Entry 1X7Q (X-ray diffraction, 1.45 A resolution); this record covers chains A and C of the 3 polymer chains in the assembly.

[Chain A]
Name: HLA class I histocompatibility antigen, A-11 alpha chain
Organism: Homo sapiens
Notes: fragment: extracellular fragment
UniProtKB: P13746 (1A11_HUMAN); residues 1-275 here correspond to UniProt positions 25-299 (UniProt number = residue number + 24)
Chain sequence (275 residues; each row starts with the number of its first residue):
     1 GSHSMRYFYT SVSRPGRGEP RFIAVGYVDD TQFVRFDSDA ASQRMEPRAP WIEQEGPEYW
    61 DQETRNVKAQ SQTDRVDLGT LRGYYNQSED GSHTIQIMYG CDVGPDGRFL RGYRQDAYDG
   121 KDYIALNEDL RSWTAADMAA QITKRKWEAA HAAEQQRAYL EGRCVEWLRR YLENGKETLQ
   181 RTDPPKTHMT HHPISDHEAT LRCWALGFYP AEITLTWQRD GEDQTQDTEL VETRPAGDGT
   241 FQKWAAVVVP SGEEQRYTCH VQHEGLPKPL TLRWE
Cystine bridges: Cys101-Cys164, Cys203-Cys259
What the authors report for this chain:
  - contacts within the chain: Tyr59-Tyr171 (hydrogen bond), Tyr7-Glu63 (water-mediated contact)
  - conformationally variable residues (side-chain flip): Arg114, Asp116
  - specificity-determining residues: Ile97, Arg114, Gln156 (proposed by the authors, not directly observed)

[Chain C]
Name: Sars nucleocapsid peptide
UniProtKB: P59595 (NCAP_CVHSA); residues 1-9 here correspond to UniProt positions 362-370 (UniProt number = residue number + 361)
Chain sequence (9 residues; numbered 1 to 9; the number before each row is that of its first residue):
     1 KTFPPTEPK
What the authors report for this chain:
  - contacts within the chain: Thr6-Glu7 (hydrogen bond), Glu7-Pro8 (water-mediated contact)
  - binding site for sulfate ion: Lys1

[Chain A / chain C interface]
Pairs across the interface - 42 pairs, chain A then chain C:
  Met5(A) with Lys1(C)
  Tyr7(A) with Lys1(C), hydrogen bond (side chain-backbone); Thr2(C)
  Tyr9(A) with Thr2(C)
  Met45(A) with Thr2(C)
  Glu58(A) with Lys1(C), salt bridge
  Tyr59(A) with Lys1(C)
  Gln62(A) with Lys1(C), hydrogen bond
  Glu63(A) with Lys1(C); Thr2(C), hydrogen bond
  Asn66(A) with Thr2(C), hydrogen bond; Pro4(C); Pro5(C)
  Ala69(A) with Pro5(C), hydrophobic
  Gln70(A) with Pro5(C)
  Thr73(A) with Pro5(C); Thr6(C)
  Asp77(A) with Pro8(C); Lys9(C), hydrogen bond (side chain-backbone)
  Thr80(A) with Lys9(C)
  Leu81(A) with Lys9(C)
  Tyr84(A) with Lys9(C), hydrogen bond (side chain-backbone)
  Tyr99(A) with Thr2(C); Phe3(C), hydrogen bond (side chain-backbone)
  Arg114(A) with Thr6(C)
  Asp116(A) with Lys9(C), salt bridge
  Thr143(A) with Lys9(C), hydrogen bond (side chain-backbone)
  Lys146(A) with Lys9(C), hydrogen bond (side chain-backbone)
  Trp147(A) with Thr6(C); Glu7(C), hydrogen bond (side chain-backbone); Pro8(C), hydrogen bond (side chain-backbone); Lys9(C)
  Ala150(A) with Glu7(C)
  Gln155(A) with Phe3(C)
  Gln156(A) with Phe3(C)
  Tyr159(A) with Lys1(C), hydrogen bond (side chain-backbone); Thr2(C); Phe3(C), hydrophobic
  Arg163(A) with Lys1(C); Thr2(C), hydrogen bond (side chain-backbone)
  Trp167(A) with Lys1(C)
  Tyr171(A) with Lys1(C), hydrogen bond (side chain-backbone)
Also at the interface, not in a pair above, chain A (34 interface residues in all): Val67, Ile95, Ile97, Tyr123, Ala152
From the paper, about this interface:
  - residue pairs: Tyr7(A)-Lys1(C) (hydrogen bond), Tyr7(A)-Thr2(C), Tyr9(A)-Thr2(C), Met45(A)-Thr2(C), Tyr59(A)-Lys1(C) (hydrophobic contact), Gln62(A)-Lys1(C) (hydrogen bond), Glu63(A)-Thr2(C) (hydrogen bond), Asn66(A)-Thr2(C) (hydrogen bond), Asn66(A)-Pro4(C) (pi stacking), Val67(A)-Thr2(C), Ala69(A)-Pro5(C), Gln70(A)-Pro5(C) (pi stacking), Thr73(A)-Pro5(C), Asp74(A)-Lys9(C), Asp77(A)-Lys9(C), Thr80(A)-Lys9(C) (water-mediated contact), Leu81(A)-Lys9(C), Tyr84(A)-Lys9(C) (hydrogen bond), Ile95(A)-Lys9(C), Tyr99(A)-Thr2(C), Tyr99(A)-Phe3(C) (hydrogen bond), Arg114(A)-Thr6(C), Asp116(A)-Lys9(C), Tyr123(A)-Lys9(C), Thr143(A)-Lys9(C) (hydrogen bond), Lys146(A)-Lys9(C), Trp147(A)-Thr6(C), Trp147(A)-Glu7(C) (hydrogen bond), Trp147(A)-Pro8(C), Trp147(A)-Lys9(C), Ala150(A)-Glu7(C), Gln156(A)-Phe3(C), Tyr159(A)-Lys1(C) (hydrogen bond), Tyr159(A)-Thr2(C), Tyr159(A)-Phe3(C), Arg163(A)-Thr2(C) (hydrogen bond), Trp167(A)-Lys1(C) (hydrophobic contact), Tyr171(A)-Lys1(C) (hydrogen bond), Thr6(C)-Ala152(A) (water-mediated contact), Lys9(C)-Ala117(A)

[Summary]
34 residues of chain A face 9 of chain C across their interface; the contacts include 14 hydrogen bonds and 2
salt bridges. Polar contacts include Glu58(A)-Lys1(C), Asp116(A)-Lys9(C) and Tyr7(A)-Lys1(C). The authors
report hydrogen bonds between Tyr7(A) and Lys1(C), Gln62(A) and Lys1(C) and Glu63(A) and Thr2(C) among others;
contacts between Tyr7(A) and Thr2(C), Tyr9(A) and Thr2(C) and Met45(A) and Thr2(C) among others; hydrophobic
contacts between Tyr59(A) and Lys1(C) and Trp167(A) and Lys1(C). The paper reports a binding site for sulfate
ion at Lys1(C); specificity determinants Ile97(A), Arg114(A) and Gln156(A).
Here chain A is HLA class I histocompatibility antigen, A-11 alpha chain (Homo sapiens) and chain C is Sars
nucleocapsid peptide. Entry 1X7Q (Crystal structure of HLA-A*1101 with sars nucleocapsid peptide) was
determined by X-ray diffraction.
